Entry 1Z7Q (X-ray diffraction, 3.22 A resolution); this record covers chains M and W of the 42 polymer chains in the assembly.

# Chain M
Protein: Potential proteasome component C5
From: Saccharomyces cerevisiae
Notes: EC 3.4.25.1
Reference sequence: P23724 (PSB1_YEAST); residues 1-222 here correspond to UniProt positions 20-241 (UniProt number = residue number + 19)
Sequence (222 residues; each row starts with the number of its first residue):
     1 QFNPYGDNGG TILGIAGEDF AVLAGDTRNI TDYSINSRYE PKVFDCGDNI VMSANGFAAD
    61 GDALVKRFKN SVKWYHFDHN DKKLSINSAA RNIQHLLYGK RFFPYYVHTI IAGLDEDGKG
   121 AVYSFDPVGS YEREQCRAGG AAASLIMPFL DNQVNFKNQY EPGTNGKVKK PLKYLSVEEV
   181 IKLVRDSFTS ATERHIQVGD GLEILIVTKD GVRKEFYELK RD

# Chain W
Protein: Proteasome component PUP1
From: Saccharomyces cerevisiae
Notes: EC 3.4.25.1
Reference sequence: P25043 (PSB7_YEAST); residues 1-222 here correspond to UniProt positions 30-251 (UniProt number = residue number + 29)
Sequence (222 residues; each row starts with the number of its first residue):
     1 TTIVGVKFNN GVVIAADTRS TQGPIVADKN CAKLHRISPK IWCAGAGTAA DTEAVTQLIG
    61 SNIELHSLYT SREPRVVSAL QMLKQHLFKY QGHIGAYLIV AGVDPTGSHL FSIHAHGSTD
   121 VGYYLSLGSG SLAAMAVLES HWKQDLTKEE AIKLASDAIQ AGIWNDLGSG SNVDVCVMEI
   181 GKDAEYLRNY LTPNVREEKQ KSYKFPRGTT AVLKESIVNI CD
Swiss-Prot annotation at these positions:
  - active site: T1 (Nucleophile)

# Chain M / chain W interface
Contacting residue pairs (52):
  I30(M) - L167(W)  hydrophobic
  D32(M) - L167(W)
  Y33(M) - D166(W)
  Y33(M) - L167(W)  hydrogen bond (backbone-backbone)
  Y33(M) - G168(W)
  S34(M) - L167(W)
  R38(M) - W164(W)  hydrogen bond (side chain-backbone)
  F149(M) - Y203(W)
  N152(M) - F205(W)
  Q153(M) - Y203(W)
  Q159(M) - F205(W)
  Q159(M) - T209(W)
  Y160(M) - G208(W)
  Y160(M) - T209(W)  hydrogen bond (backbone-backbone)
  P162(M) - R207(W)
  P162(M) - G208(W)
  N165(M) - V212(W)
  G166(M) - A211(W)
  E179(M) - K201(W)  salt bridge
  K182(M) - Q200(W)
  K182(M) - K201(W)
  L183(M) - K201(W)
  R185(M) - E197(W)  salt bridge
  R185(M) - Q200(W)  hydrogen bond
  D186(M) - K199(W)
  D186(M) - Q200(W)  hydrogen bond (side chain-backbone)
  D186(M) - K201(W)
  D186(M) - Y203(W)  hydrogen bond
  T189(M) - R196(W)
  S190(M) - R196(W)  hydrogen bond
  E193(M) - V26(W)
  E193(M) - K29(W)  salt bridge
  E193(M) - R196(W)
  R194(M) - I25(W)
  R194(M) - V26(W)  hydrogen bond (backbone-backbone)
  R194(M) - A27(W)  hydrogen bond (side chain-backbone)
  R194(M) - K29(W)
  H195(M) - P24(W)
  I196(M) - T21(W)
  I196(M) - G23(W)
  I196(M) - P24(W)  hydrogen bond (backbone-backbone)
  I196(M) - V26(W)  hydrophobic
  I196(M) - L167(W)
  K220(M) - N194(W)
  K220(M) - V195(W)
  K220(M) - R196(W)
  R221(M) - W164(W)
  D222(M) - R19(W)  salt bridge
  D222(M) - I163(W)
  D222(M) - W164(W)
  D222(M) - D166(W)
  D222(M) - S169(W)
Other interface residues (no listed pair), chain M (34 interface residues in all): R28, I35, L145, N158, E161, Q197, E218
Other interface residues (no listed pair), chain W (32 interface residues in all): D28, N165, G170, T210

# Overview
34 residues of chain M and 32 residues of chain W are in contact, with 10 hydrogen bonds and 4 salt bridges.
Polar pairs include E179(M)-K201(W), R185(M)-E197(W) and E193(M)-K29(W). Curated annotation (UniProt) lists
active-site residue T1(W) on chain W.
Chain M is Potential proteasome component C5 and chain W is Proteasome component PUP1, both from Saccharomyces
cerevisiae; the structure, Crystal structure of the 20s proteasome from yeast in complex with the proteasome
activator PA26 from ..., was determined by X-ray diffraction together with 1YA7, 1YAR and 1YAU from the same
study.
